PDB entry 8BHV | electron microscopy, 4.51 A resolution (low resolution: residue-level contacts below are approximate; hydrogen-bond / salt-bridge calls are withheld) | chains j and I of the 20 polymer chains in the assembly

[Chain j]
Molecule: X-ray repair cross-complementing protein 5
From: Homo sapiens
Notes: EC 3.6.4.-
Reference sequence: P13010 (XRCC5_HUMAN); numbering as in UniProt (aligned over 1-732)
Amino-acid sequence (732 residues; row label = number of the first residue in the row):
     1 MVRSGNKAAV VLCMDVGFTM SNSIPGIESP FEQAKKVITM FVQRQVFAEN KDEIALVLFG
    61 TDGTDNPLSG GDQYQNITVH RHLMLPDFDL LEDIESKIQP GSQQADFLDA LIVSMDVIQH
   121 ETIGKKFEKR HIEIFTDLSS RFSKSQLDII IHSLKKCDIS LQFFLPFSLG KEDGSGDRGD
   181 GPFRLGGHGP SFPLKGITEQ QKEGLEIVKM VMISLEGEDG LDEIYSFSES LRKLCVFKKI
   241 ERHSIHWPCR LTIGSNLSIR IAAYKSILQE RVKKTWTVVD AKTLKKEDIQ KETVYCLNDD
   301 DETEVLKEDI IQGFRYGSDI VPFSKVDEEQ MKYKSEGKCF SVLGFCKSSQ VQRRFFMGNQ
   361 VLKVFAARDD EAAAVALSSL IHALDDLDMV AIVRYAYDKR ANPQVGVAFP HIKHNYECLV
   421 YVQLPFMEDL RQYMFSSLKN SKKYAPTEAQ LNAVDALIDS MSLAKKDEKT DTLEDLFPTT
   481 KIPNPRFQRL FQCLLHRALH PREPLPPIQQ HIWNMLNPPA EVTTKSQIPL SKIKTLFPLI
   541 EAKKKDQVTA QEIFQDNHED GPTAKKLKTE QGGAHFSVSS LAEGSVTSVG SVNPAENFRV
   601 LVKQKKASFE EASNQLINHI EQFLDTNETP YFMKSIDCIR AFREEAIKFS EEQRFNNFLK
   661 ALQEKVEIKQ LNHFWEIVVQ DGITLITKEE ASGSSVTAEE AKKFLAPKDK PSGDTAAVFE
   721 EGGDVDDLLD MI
Not modelled in the structure: 1-7, 170-196, 297-303, 542-545, 559-567, 579-592, 705-732
Swiss-Prot annotation at these positions:
  - region: Leu138 to Leu165 (Leucine-zipper)
  - motif: Glu720 to Leu728 (EEXXXDL motif)
  - modified residue: Lys144 (N6-acetyllysine), Ser255 (Phosphoserine), Ser258 (Phosphoserine), Lys265 (N6-acetyllysine), Ser318 (Phosphoserine), Lys332 (N6-acetyllysine), Thr535 (Phosphothreonine), Ser577 (Phosphoserine), Ser579 (Phosphoserine), Ser580 (Phosphoserine), Lys660 (N6-acetyllysine), Lys665 (N6-acetyllysine), Thr715 (Phosphothreonine)
  - cross-link (Glycyl lysine isopeptide (Lys-Gly)): Lys195 (interchain with G-Cter in SUMO2), Lys532 (interchain with G-Cter in SUMO2), Lys534 (interchain with G-Cter in SUMO2), Lys566 (interchain with G-Cter in SUMO2), Lys568 (interchain with G-Cter in SUMO2), Lys669 (interchain with G-Cter in SUMO2), Lys688 (interchain with G-Cter in SUMO2)
  - mutagenesis: Glu720 to Glu721 (Abolishes interaction with PRKDC and its recruitment to sites of DNA damage), Asp726 to Asp727 (Abolishes interaction with PRKDC and its recruitment to sites of DNA damage)

[Chain I]
Molecule: 24-nt DNA strand
Sequence (24 nucleotides; numbered 22 to 45; the number before each row is that of its first residue):
    22 ATAAACTAAA AACTATTATT ATGG

[How chain j and chain I interact]
Contacting residue pairs - 14 pairs, chain j then chain I:
  His243(j) - DA22(I)
  Ser244(j) - DA22(I)
  Ile245(j) - DA22(I)
  Lys265(j) - DT23(I)
  Lys265(j) - DA24(I)
  Lys273(j) - DA22(I)
  Lys273(j) - DT23(I)
  Gln360(j) - DA24(I)
  Tyr397(j) - DA24(I)
  Asp398(j) - DA25(I)
  Arg400(j) - DA25(I)
  Ala401(j) - DA25(I)
  Asn402(j) - DA25(I)
  Gln404(j) - DA25(I)

[Summary]
12 residues of chain j face 4 of chain I across their interface. Curated annotation (UniProt) lists 4
mutagenesis sites on chain j.
Here chain j is X-ray repair cross-complementing protein 5 (Homo sapiens) and chain I is a 24-nt DNA strand.
Entry 8BHV (DNA-PK XLF mediated dimer bound to PAXX) was determined by electron microscopy together with 8ASC,
7ZYG, 8BH3, 8BHY and 7ZWA from the same study.
